PDB entry 6CA0 | electron microscopy, 5.75 A resolution (low resolution: residue-level contacts below are approximate; hydrogen-bond / salt-bridge calls are withheld) | chains F and G of the 10 polymer chains in the assembly

[Chain F]
Protein: RNA polymerase sigma factor RpoD
Organism: Escherichia coli (strain K12)
UniProt: P00579 (RPOD_ECOLI); residues 1-613 here = UniProt positions 1-613
Sequence (613 residues; row label = number of the first residue in the row):
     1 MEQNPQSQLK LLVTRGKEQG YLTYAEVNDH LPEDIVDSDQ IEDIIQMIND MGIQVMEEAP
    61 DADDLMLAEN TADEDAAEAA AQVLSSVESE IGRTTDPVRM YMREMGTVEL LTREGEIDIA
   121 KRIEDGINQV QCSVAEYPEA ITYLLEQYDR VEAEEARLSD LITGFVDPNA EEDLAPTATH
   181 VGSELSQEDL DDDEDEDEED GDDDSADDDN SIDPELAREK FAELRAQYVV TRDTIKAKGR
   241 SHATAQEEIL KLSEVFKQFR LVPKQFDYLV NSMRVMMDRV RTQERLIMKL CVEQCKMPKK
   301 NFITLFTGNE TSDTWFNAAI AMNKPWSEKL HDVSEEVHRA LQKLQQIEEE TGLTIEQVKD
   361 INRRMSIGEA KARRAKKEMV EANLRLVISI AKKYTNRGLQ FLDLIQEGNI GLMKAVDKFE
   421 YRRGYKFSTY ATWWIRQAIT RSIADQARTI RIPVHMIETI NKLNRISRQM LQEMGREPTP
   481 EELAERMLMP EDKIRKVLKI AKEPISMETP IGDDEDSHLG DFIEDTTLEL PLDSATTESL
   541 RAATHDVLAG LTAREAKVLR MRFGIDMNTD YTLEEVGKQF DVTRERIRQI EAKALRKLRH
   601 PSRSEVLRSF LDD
Unresolved in the structure: 1-89, 168-212, 237-242, 613
Curated features (UniProtKB/Swiss-Prot):
  - DNA-binding region: Leu-573 to Ala-592 (H-T-H motif)
  - region: Arg-584 to Arg-599 (Interaction with anti-sigma factors)
  - motif: Asp-403 to Gln-406 (Interaction with polymerase core subunit RpoC)
  - site: Arg-562 (Interaction with anti-sigma factors)
  - mutagenesis: Ala-553 (A553D: Disrupts the interaction with Escherichia phage lambda antitermination protein Q), Arg-596 (R596D/E: 2-fold reduction in activation of class II Crp-dependent promoters)
What the authors report for this chain:
  - binding site for the 35-nt DNA strand: Arg-157
  - conformationally variable residues (loop rearrangement): Val-151 to Leu-158
  - mutagenesis - R157A, R157E: decreased catalytic activity
  - mutagenesis - R157A, R157E: unchanged binding to promoter DNA
  - mutagenesis - R157A, R157E: unchanged catalytic activity on premelted DNA (TIS)

[Chain G]
Molecule: 45-nt DNA strand
Sequence (45 nucleotides; each row starts with the number of its first residue):
     3 CCGCAGATTT TTGCGAAATC TTTGCAGCCA GAATATAATG TGTGC

[Interface between chain F and chain G]
Residue-residue contacts (52; chain F residue first):
  Val-98(F) / DG44(G)
  Arg-99(F) / DT43(G)
  Arg-99(F) / DG44(G)
  Met-102(F) / DG42(G)
  Met-102(F) / DT43(G)
  Arg-103(F) / DG42(G)
  Gly-106(F) / DG42(G)
  Leu-110(F) / DT41(G)
  Leu-111(F) / DT41(G)
  Glu-116(F) / DT41(G)
  Ala-382(F) / DT41(G)
  Asn-383(F) / DT41(G)
  Arg-385(F) / DT41(G)
  Arg-385(F) / DG42(G)
  Leu-386(F) / DT41(G)
  Ser-389(F) / DT41(G)
  Lys-392(F) / DT43(G)
  Phe-401(F) / DG44(G)
  Lys-418(F) / DA35(G)
  Phe-419(F) / DA37(G)
  Glu-420(F) / DA37(G)
  Arg-423(F) / DA37(G)
  Tyr-425(F) / DA37(G)
  Tyr-425(F) / DT38(G)
  Tyr-425(F) / DA39(G)
  Lys-426(F) / DA39(G)
  Lys-426(F) / DA40(G)
  Lys-426(F) / DT41(G)
  Ser-428(F) / DA40(G)
  Thr-429(F) / DT38(G)
  Thr-429(F) / DA39(G)
  Thr-429(F) / DA40(G)
  Tyr-430(F) / DA37(G)
  Thr-432(F) / DA40(G)
  Trp-433(F) / DT36(G)
  Trp-433(F) / DA37(G)
  Trp-434(F) / DT36(G)
  Gln-437(F) / DA35(G)
  Arg-441(F) / DG33(G)
  Arg-451(F) / DA32(G)
  Pro-453(F) / DC31(G)
  Pro-453(F) / DA32(G)
  His-455(F) / DC31(G)
  Glu-585(F) / DG15(G)
  Glu-585(F) / DC16(G)
  Arg-586(F) / DT13(G)
  Arg-586(F) / DT14(G)
  Gln-589(F) / DT13(G)
  Gln-589(F) / DT14(G)
  Gln-589(F) / DG15(G)
  Lys-593(F) / DT12(G)
  Arg-596(F) / DT11(G)
Interface residues without a listed pair, chain F (40 interface residues in all): Leu-384, Arg-436, Arg-584
Interface residues without a listed pair, chain G (21 interface residues in all): DG17, DC30

[Overview]
Chain F and chain G form an interface of 40 and 21 residues respectively. Curated annotation (UniProt) lists 2
mutagenesis sites on chain F. From the paper: a binding site for the 35-nt DNA strand at Arg-157(F); R157A and
R157E of chain F reduce catalytic activity.
Here chain F is RNA polymerase sigma factor RpoD (Escherichia coli (strain K12)) and chain G is a 45-nt DNA
strand. Entry 6CA0 (Cryo-EM structure of E. coli RNAP sigma70 open complex) was determined by electron
microscopy (same publication as 6C9Y).
